Entry 8FWE (electron microscopy, 3.46 A resolution); this record covers chains AI and AJ of the 102 polymer chains in the assembly.

== Chain AI (and AJ) ==
Protein: Portal protein, gp7
Organism: Agrobacterium phage Milano
Notes: chain AJ of this document is another copy of the same molecule, construct and numbering; everything in this record applies to it too
UniProtKB: A0A482MFW7 (A0A482MFW7_9CAUD); residues 1-420 here = UniProt positions 1-420
Sequence (420 residues; numbered 1 to 420; the number before each row is that of its first residue):
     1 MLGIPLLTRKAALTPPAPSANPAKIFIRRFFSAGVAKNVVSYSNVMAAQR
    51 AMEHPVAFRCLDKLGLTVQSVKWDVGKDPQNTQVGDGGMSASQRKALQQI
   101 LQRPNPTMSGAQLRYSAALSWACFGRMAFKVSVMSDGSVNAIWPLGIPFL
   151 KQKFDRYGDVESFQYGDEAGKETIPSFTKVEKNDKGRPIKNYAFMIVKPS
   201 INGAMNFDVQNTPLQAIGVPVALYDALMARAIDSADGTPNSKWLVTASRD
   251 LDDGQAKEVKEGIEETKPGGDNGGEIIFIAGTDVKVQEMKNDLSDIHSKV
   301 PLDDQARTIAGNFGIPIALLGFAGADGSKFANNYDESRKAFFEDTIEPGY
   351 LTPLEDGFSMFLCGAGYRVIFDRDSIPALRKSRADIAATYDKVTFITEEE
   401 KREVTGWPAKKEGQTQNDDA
Disordered / not traced: 1-15, 321-333, 410-420

== Interface between chain AI and chain AJ ==
Contacting residue pairs (158):
  A48(AI) - I201(AJ)
  M52(AI) - S200(AJ)
  M52(AI) - I201(AJ)  hydrophobic
  M52(AI) - N211(AJ)
  M52(AI) - Q215(AJ)  hydrogen bond (backbone-side chain)
  E53(AI) - Q215(AJ)  hydrogen bond
  E53(AI) - A216(AJ)
  H54(AI) - A216(AJ)
  P55(AI) - A216(AJ)
  P55(AI) - N312(AJ)  hydrogen bond (backbone-side chain)
  F58(AI) - N211(AJ)
  F58(AI) - T212(AJ)
  F58(AI) - P213(AJ)  hydrophobic
  F58(AI) - Q215(AJ)
  R59(AI) - G311(AJ)
  R59(AI) - N312(AJ)
  D62(AI) - K198(AJ)
  L66(AI) - P348(AJ)
  L66(AI) - G349(AJ)
  Q69(AI) - P348(AJ)
  Q69(AI) - T352(AJ)
  S70(AI) - E347(AJ)  hydrogen bond
  S70(AI) - P348(AJ)
  Q98(AI) - T82(AJ)
  Q99(AI) - Q83(AJ)  hydrogen bond
  Q102(AI) - Q80(AJ)
  R103(AI) - S359(AJ)
  R103(AI) - G364(AJ)
  R103(AI) - A365(AJ)
  N105(AI) - M205(AJ)
  N105(AI) - M360(AJ)
  P106(AI) - M360(AJ)  hydrophobic
  T107(AI) - T178(AJ)
  T107(AI) - M205(AJ)
  T107(AI) - M360(AJ)
  M108(AI) - M205(AJ)  hydrophobic
  M108(AI) - M360(AJ)
  S109(AI) - D356(AJ)
  S109(AI) - M360(AJ)
  A111(AI) - D356(AJ)
  Q112(AI) - V197(AJ)
  Q112(AI) - P199(AJ)
  Y115(AI) - P199(AJ)  hydrophobic
  Y115(AI) - N211(AJ)
  S116(AI) - P199(AJ)
  L119(AI) - I201(AJ)  hydrophobic
  C123(AI) - I201(AJ)  hydrophobic
  F124(AI) - I201(AJ)  hydrophobic
  K130(AI) - A20(AJ)
  K130(AI) - P22(AJ)
  S132(AI) - P18(AJ)
  M134(AI) - P16(AJ)
  N140(AI) - P16(AJ)  hydrogen bond (side chain-backbone)
  N140(AI) - A17(AJ)
  N140(AI) - P18(AJ)
  W143(AI) - N21(AJ)
  W143(AI) - P22(AJ)
  G146(AI) - N202(AJ)
  P148(AI) - N202(AJ)
  F149(AI) - F26(AJ)  hydrophobic
  F149(AI) - N202(AJ)
  Y165(AI) - P22(AJ)
  Y165(AI) - I25(AJ)
  G166(AI) - I25(AJ)
  G166(AI) - R28(AJ)
  D167(AI) - R28(AJ)
  E168(AI) - R28(AJ)
  A169(AI) - R28(AJ)
  G170(AI) - I25(AJ)
  E172(AI) - K24(AJ)
  E172(AI) - I25(AJ)
  M228(AI) - L223(AJ)  hydrophobic
  M228(AI) - Q305(AJ)
  I232(AI) - V219(AJ)  hydrophobic
  A235(AI) - L223(AJ)  hydrophobic
  A235(AI) - L227(AJ)  hydrophobic
  A235(AI) - R230(AJ)  hydrogen bond (backbone-side chain)
  T238(AI) - R230(AJ)  hydrogen bond (backbone-side chain)
  P239(AI) - R230(AJ)
  N240(AI) - R230(AJ)  hydrogen bond (side chain-backbone)
  N240(AI) - D233(AJ)
  N240(AI) - S234(AJ)  hydrogen bond
  W243(AI) - S241(AJ)
  W243(AI) - M289(AJ)  hydrophobic
  W243(AI) - N291(AJ)
  D250(AI) - R249(AJ)  salt bridge
  I263(AI) - P239(AJ)
  T266(AI) - P239(AJ)
  T266(AI) - N240(AJ)
  K267(AI) - D236(AJ)
  K267(AI) - G237(AJ)
  P268(AI) - D236(AJ)
  G273(AI) - N240(AJ)
  G274(AI) - N240(AJ)  hydrogen bond (backbone-side chain)
  E275(AI) - S241(AJ)
  E275(AI) - E264(AJ)
  I276(AI) - K242(AJ)
  I276(AI) - W243(AJ)
  I276(AI) - V245(AJ)  hydrophobic
  I276(AI) - I263(AJ)  hydrophobic
  I276(AI) - E264(AJ)
  I277(AI) - S241(AJ)
  I277(AI) - W243(AJ)
  I277(AI) - L244(AJ)
  I277(AI) - V245(AJ)  hydrogen bond (backbone-backbone)
  F278(AI) - V245(AJ)
  F278(AI) - A247(AJ)  hydrophobic
  F278(AI) - A256(AJ)
  F278(AI) - V259(AJ)  hydrophobic
  F278(AI) - K260(AJ)
  I279(AI) - V245(AJ)  hydrogen bond (backbone-backbone)
  I279(AI) - T246(AJ)
  I279(AI) - A247(AJ)  hydrogen bond (backbone-backbone)
  A280(AI) - D253(AJ)
  G281(AI) - A247(AJ)
  G281(AI) - S248(AJ)  hydrogen bond (backbone-backbone)
  G281(AI) - R249(AJ)
  T282(AI) - R249(AJ)
  D283(AI) - T246(AJ)
  V286(AI) - L244(AJ)  hydrophobic
  V286(AI) - Q287(AJ)
  V286(AI) - M289(AJ)  hydrophobic
  E288(AI) - M289(AJ)
  E288(AI) - K290(AJ)  hydrogen bond (side chain-backbone)
  E288(AI) - N291(AJ)  hydrogen bond (side chain-backbone)
  D292(AI) - D295(AJ)
  L293(AI) - R230(AJ)
  L293(AI) - S298(AJ)  hydrogen bond (backbone-side chain)
  L293(AI) - P301(AJ)
  S294(AI) - P301(AJ)
  I296(AI) - P301(AJ)  hydrophobic
  H297(AI) - V300(AJ)
  H297(AI) - P301(AJ)
  H297(AI) - D304(AJ)  salt bridge
  K299(AI) - D304(AJ)
  Y334(AI) - E336(AJ)
  D335(AI) - E336(AJ)
  R338(AI) - E343(AJ)  salt bridge
  R338(AI) - D344(AJ)  salt bridge
  P377(AI) - E343(AJ)
  A378(AI) - E343(AJ)  hydrogen bond (backbone-side chain)
  R380(AI) - R383(AJ)
  R380(AI) - I386(AJ)
  K381(AI) - I386(AJ)
  A384(AI) - T389(AJ)
  A384(AI) - Y390(AJ)  hydrophobic
  A387(AI) - V393(AJ)
  A387(AI) - F395(AJ)
  A388(AI) - T389(AJ)
  D391(AI) - T394(AJ)
  D391(AI) - F395(AJ)
  E398(AI) - F395(AJ)
  K401(AI) - F395(AJ)
  R402(AI) - F395(AJ)
  R402(AI) - E400(AJ)  salt bridge
  W407(AI) - I396(AJ)
  W407(AI) - E400(AJ)
  W407(AI) - E403(AJ)
Interface residues without a listed pair, chain AI (98 interface residues in all): K72, K95, P104, A231, K242, L320, D374, R383, D385, Y390
Interface residues without a listed pair, chain AJ (96 interface residues in all): G203, A235, T238, I317, A340, P353, C363, Y367, R368, K392, V404

== Overview ==
The interface between chain AI and chain AJ involves 98 residues on one side and 96 on the other; the contacts
include 19 hydrogen bonds and 5 salt bridges. Among the polar pairs are D250(AI)-R249(AJ), H297(AI)-D304(AJ)
and R338(AI)-E343(AJ).
Both chains are Portal protein, gp7 (Agrobacterium phage Milano). Entry 8FWE (Neck structure of Agrobacterium
phage Milano, C3 symmetry) was determined by electron microscopy, deposited together with 8FWG, 8FWM, 8FXP and
8FXR.
